6XEZ - chains D and P of the 8 polymer chains in the assembly; structure by electron microscopy, 3.50 A resolution.

Chain D:
Name: Non-structural protein 8
From: Severe acute respiratory syndrome coronavirus 2
UniProt: P0DTD1 (R1AB_SARS2); residues 1-198 here correspond to UniProt positions 3943-4140 (UniProt number = residue number + 3942)
Chain sequence (199 residues; row label = number of the first residue in the row; numbering starts at 0):
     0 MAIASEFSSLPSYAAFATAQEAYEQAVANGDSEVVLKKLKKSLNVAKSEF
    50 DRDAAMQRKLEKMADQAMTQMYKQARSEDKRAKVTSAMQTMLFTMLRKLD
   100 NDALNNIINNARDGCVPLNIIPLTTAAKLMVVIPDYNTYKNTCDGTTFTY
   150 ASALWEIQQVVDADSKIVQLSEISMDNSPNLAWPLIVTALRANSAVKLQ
Not modelled in the structure: 0-5, 192-198
Sequence notes: initiating methionine (0)
Ligand contacts: chapso (1N7): Ala-66, Met-67, Met-70
UniProt features mapped onto this chain:
  - site: Gln-198 (Cleavage)

Chain P:
Molecule: Product RNA
Sequence (35 nucleotides; each row starts with the number of its first residue):
     1 CGCGUAGCAUGCUACGUCAUUCUCCUAAGAAGCUA
Not modelled in the structure: 1

Interface between chain D and chain P:
Residue-residue contacts (4; chain D residue first):
  Asp-50(D) / A19(P)  hydrogen bond to the sugar
  Ala-54(D) / A19(P)  phosphate contact
  Ala-54(D) / U20(P)  phosphate contact
  Arg-57(D) / U20(P)  salt bridge to the phosphate
Interface residues without a listed pair, chain D (5 interface residues in all): Lys-36, Arg-51
Interface residues without a listed pair, chain P (4 interface residues in all): U10, C18

Summary:
The interface between chain D and chain P involves 5 residues on one side and 4 on the other, with 1 hydrogen
bond and 1 salt bridge. Polar pairs include Asp-50(D)/A19(P) and Arg-57(D)/U20(P). Ligands of chain D: chapso.
Here chain D is Non-structural protein 8 (Severe acute respiratory syndrome coronavirus 2) and chain P is
Product RNA. Entry 6XEZ (Structure of SARS-CoV-2 replication-transcription complex bound to nsp13 helicase -
nsp13(2)-RTC) was determined by electron microscopy.
